3V9Y - chains A and B; structure by X-ray diffraction, 2.10 A resolution.

Chain A:
Protein: Peroxisome proliferator-activated receptor gamma
Source organism: Homo sapiens
Notes: fragment: ligand binding domain
UniProt: P37231 (PPARG_HUMAN); residues 206-477 here correspond to UniProt positions 234-505 (UniProt number = residue number + 28)
Amino-acid sequence (283 residues; each row starts with the number of its first residue):
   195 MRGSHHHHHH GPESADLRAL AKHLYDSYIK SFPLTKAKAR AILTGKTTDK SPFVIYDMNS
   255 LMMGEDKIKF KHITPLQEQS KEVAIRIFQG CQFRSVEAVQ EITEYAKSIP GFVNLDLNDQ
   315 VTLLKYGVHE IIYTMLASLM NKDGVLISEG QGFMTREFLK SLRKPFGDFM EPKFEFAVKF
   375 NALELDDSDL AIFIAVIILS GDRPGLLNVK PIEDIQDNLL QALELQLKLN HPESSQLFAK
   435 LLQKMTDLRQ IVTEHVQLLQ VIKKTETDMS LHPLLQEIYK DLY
Unresolved in the structure: 195-206, 265-274
Construct notes: expression tag (195-205)
Curated features (UniProtKB/Swiss-Prot):
  - motif: Pro-467 to Asp-475 (9aaTAD)
  - binding site (rosiglitazone): Gln-286 to Ser-289, His-323, His-449, Tyr-473
  - cross-link: Lys-224 (Glycyl lysine isopeptide (Lys-Gly) (interchain with G-Cter in ubiquitin))

Chain B:
Protein: Peptide from Nuclear receptor coactivator 1
UniProt: Q15788 (NCOA1_HUMAN); residues 686-700 here = UniProt positions 686-700
Amino-acid sequence (15 residues; each row starts with the number of its first residue):
   686 RHKILHRLLQ EGSPS
Unresolved in the structure: 697-700
Curated features (UniProtKB/Swiss-Prot):
  - motif: Leu-690 to Leu-694 (LXXLL motif 4)
  - modified residue: Ser-698 (Phosphoserine)
  - mutagenesis: Leu-693 to Leu-694 (Slightly affects interactions with steroid receptors. Abolishes interactions with steroid receptors; when associated with A-636; A-637; A-752 and A-753)

Chain A / chain B interface:
Contacting residue pairs - 21 pairs, chain A then chain B:
  Thr-297(A) / Leu-693(B)
  Lys-301(A) / Leu-693(B)  hydrogen bond (side chain-backbone)
  Lys-301(A) / Leu-694(B)
  Lys-301(A) / Glu-696(B)
  Phe-306(A) / Leu-694(B)  hydrophobic
  Leu-311(A) / Gln-695(B)
  Gln-314(A) / Leu-694(B)
  Val-315(A) / His-687(B)
  Val-315(A) / Leu-690(B)  hydrophobic
  Val-315(A) / His-691(B)
  Val-315(A) / Leu-694(B)  hydrophobic
  Leu-318(A) / Leu-694(B)  hydrophobic
  Lys-319(A) / His-687(B)  hydrogen bond
  Pro-467(A) / Ile-689(B)
  Leu-468(A) / Ile-689(B)
  Glu-471(A) / Arg-686(B)
  Glu-471(A) / His-687(B)  hydrogen bond (backbone-side chain)
  Glu-471(A) / Lys-688(B)  hydrogen bond (side chain-backbone)
  Glu-471(A) / Ile-689(B)  hydrogen bond (side chain-backbone)
  Glu-471(A) / Leu-690(B)  hydrogen bond (side chain-backbone)
  Lys-474(A) / Arg-686(B)
Also at the interface, not in a pair above, chain A (16 interface residues in all): Val-293, Gln-294, Asn-312, Gln-470

Summary:
The interface between chain A and chain B involves 16 residues on one side and 10 on the other, with 6
hydrogen bonds. Polar contacts include Lys-301(A)/Leu-693(B), Lys-319(A)/His-687(B) and Glu-471(A)/His-687(B).
Chain A is Peroxisome proliferator-activated receptor gamma (Homo sapiens) and chain B is Peptide from Nuclear
receptor coactivator 1; the structure, Crystal structure of the PPARgamma-LBD complexed with a cercosporamide
derivative modulator, was determined by X-ray diffraction (same publication as 3V9T and 3V9V).
